Entry 7SOM (electron microscopy, 3.70 A resolution); this record covers chains AA and s of the 200 polymer chains in the assembly.

== Chain AA ==
Molecule: Tubulin beta
From: Chlamydomonas reinhardtii
Reference sequence: P04690 (TBB_CHLRE); residue numbers follow UniProt; this construct covers 1-443
Sequence (443 residues; numbered 1 to 443; the number before each row is that of its first residue):
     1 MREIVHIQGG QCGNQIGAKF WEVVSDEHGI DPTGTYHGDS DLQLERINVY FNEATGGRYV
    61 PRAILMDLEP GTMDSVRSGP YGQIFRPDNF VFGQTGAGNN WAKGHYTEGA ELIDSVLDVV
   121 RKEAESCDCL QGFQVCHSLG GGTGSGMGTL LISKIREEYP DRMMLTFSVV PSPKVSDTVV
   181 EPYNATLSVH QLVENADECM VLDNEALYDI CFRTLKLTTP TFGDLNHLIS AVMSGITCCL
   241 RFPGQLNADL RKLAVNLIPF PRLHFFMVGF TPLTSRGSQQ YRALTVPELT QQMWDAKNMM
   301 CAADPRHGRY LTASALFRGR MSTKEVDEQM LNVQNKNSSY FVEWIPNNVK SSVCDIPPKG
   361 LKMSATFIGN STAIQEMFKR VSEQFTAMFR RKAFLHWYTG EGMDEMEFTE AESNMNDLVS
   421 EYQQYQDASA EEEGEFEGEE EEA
Unresolved in the structure: 432-443
UniProt features mapped onto this chain:
  - binding site (GTP): Q11, E69, S138, G142, T143, G144, N204, N226
  - binding site (Mg(2+)): E69

== Chain s ==
Molecule: Unknown protein
From: Chlamydomonas reinhardtii
Reference sequence: A0A2K3DV98; numbering as in UniProt (aligned over 1-528)
Sequence (528 residues; numbered 1 to 528; the number before each row is that of its first residue):
     1 MPPQLGREVQ ERVKVYGPLN ELTYEGRLLT QTLQDELNRS ISAPAGPRSP WYEGDPELES
    61 MRERVRQQRA IREAQRRRDH AALTASIQKR NLQEEQRRDA MLGSLLGDVI GGLTDPNSPL
   121 AEAEAALSHA DKVRRKKKES LHNEWSTQVF DTIQGRLQAA VDARDPAAIE SRLKTQYDQY
   181 LHTTNTKVAV FRDVIIEQDY NPLAAADAAI RVPTGDIRDP LKRDVLKGEY ERRLMTGGRG
   241 GGGASPTGRG GAAAAGAGSI YGPLGKETLG TQQWGELAVK ATPYGHCTDG QGGYVARPLS
   301 GSAVALRASR VPMDHYDYPV GNAAAAAEVP PGKRIVPGPE QRRGRQDLFD VVQHTVHLKP
   361 QGYTGGDQWL EHKGKGNAPG PEQRRGRRDL ADVLQQKAVA DGPRGTSAPA RGDQLQHKEQ
   421 GDAWLDAKGK RRVEGPEMRR GRQGLYETLQ QTSNPYQGGN KVGDAWLEHK GRKVQPRPEP
   481 EAAAALSAVP PLPTVRPPRV GDDKKYAVNI EAAMGQMTVK DGAKVTGW
Unresolved in the structure: 1-97, 235-259, 388-420, 441-528

== How chain AA and chain s interact ==
Contacting residue pairs (68; chain AA residue first):
  K174(AA) with T271(s)
  V175(AA) with W274(s), hydrophobic
  E205(AA) with K266(s), salt bridge; T268(s), hydrogen bond; W274(s)
  A206(AA) with K266(s)
  Y208(AA) with W274(s), hydrophobic
  D209(AA) with T268(s); L269(s)
  F212(AA) with L269(s), hydrophobic; V279(s), hydrophobic; T282(s); Y284(s)
  R213(AA) with E267(s), hydrogen bond (side chain-backbone); T268(s); L269(s); Y284(s)
  K216(AA) with Y284(s); G285(s); G292(s)
  L217(AA) with Q291(s)
  T218(AA) with V279(s); T288(s); G290(s), hydrogen bond (side chain-backbone)
  T219(AA) with E276(s); G290(s)
  R276(AA) with Q291(s)
  G277(AA) with Y294(s)
  C301(AA) with K266(s), hydrogen bond (backbone-side chain)
  A302(AA) with K266(s)
  A303(AA) with K266(s)
  D304(AA) with G265(s); K266(s)
  H307(AA) with G265(s)
  E376(AA) with L264(s)
  K379(AA) with Y261(s); L264(s)
  R380(AA) with L264(s); G265(s)
  S382(AA) with K222(s), hydrogen bond
  E383(AA) with Y261(s), hydrogen bond (side chain-backbone); L264(s)
  T386(AA) with K222(s)
  F389(AA) with W145(s), hydrophobic
  R390(AA) with V149(s); F150(s); I217(s)
  R391(AA) with L157(s)
  K392(AA) with W145(s); F150(s)
  M406(AA) with R135(s), hydrogen bond; K138(s), hydrogen bond (backbone-side chain); E139(s); H142(s)
  E407(AA) with K138(s)
  T409(AA) with K138(s), hydrogen bond; H142(s); L221(s)
  E410(AA) with K138(s), salt bridge
  E412(AA) with L221(s); K222(s)
  N416(AA) with L221(s); K222(s); D224(s); V225(s)
  D417(AA) with D224(s)
  V419(AA) with V225(s), hydrophobic
  S420(AA) with D224(s), hydrogen bond
Interface residues without a listed pair, chain AA (44 interface residues in all): L215, S275, A296, E405, F408, S413
Interface residues without a listed pair, chain s (36 interface residues in all): D219, I260, D289, G293

== Summary ==
Chain AA and chain s form an interface of 44 and 36 residues respectively, with 10 hydrogen bonds and 2 salt
bridges. Among the polar pairs are E205(AA)-K266(s), E410(AA)-K138(s) and E205(AA)-T268(s). UniProt lists 8
GTP-binding residues and Mg2+-binding residue E69(AA) on chain AA.
Chain AA is Tubulin beta and chain s is Unknown protein, both from Chlamydomonas reinhardtii; the structure,
Ciliary C2 central pair apparatus isolated from Chlamydomonas reinhardtii, was determined by electron
microscopy.
